Entry 8G1S (electron microscopy, 3.70 A resolution); this record covers chains H and I of the 8 polymer chains in the assembly.

Chain H:
Protein: DNA-directed RNA polymerase subunit alpha
Source organism: Escherichia coli
UniProtKB: A0A5B9AW69 (A0A5B9AW69_ECOLX); residues 1-235 here = UniProt positions 1-235
Sequence (235 residues; row label = number of the first residue in the row):
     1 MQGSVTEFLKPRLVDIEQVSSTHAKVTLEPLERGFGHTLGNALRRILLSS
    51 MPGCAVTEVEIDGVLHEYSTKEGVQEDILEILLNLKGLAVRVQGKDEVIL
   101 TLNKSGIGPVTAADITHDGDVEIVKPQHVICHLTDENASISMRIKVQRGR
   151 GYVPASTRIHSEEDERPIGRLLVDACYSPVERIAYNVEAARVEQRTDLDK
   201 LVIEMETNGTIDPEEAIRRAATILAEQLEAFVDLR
Unresolved in the structure: 1-4, 159-169, 235

Chain I:
Protein: DNA-directed RNA polymerase subunit beta
Source organism: Escherichia coli
Notes: EC 2.7.7.6
UniProtKB: P0A8V2 (RPOB_ECOLI); residue numbers follow UniProt; this construct covers 1-1342
Sequence (1342 residues; each row starts with the number of its first residue):
     1 MVYSYTEKKRIRKDFGKRPQVLDVPYLLSIQLDSFQKFIEQDPEGQYGLE
    51 AAFRSVFPIQSYSGNSELQYVSYRLGEPVFDVQECQIRGVTYSAPLRVKL
   101 RLVIYEREAPEGTVKDIKEQEVYMGEIPLMTDNGTFVINGTERVIVSQLH
   151 RSPGVFFDSDKGKTHSSGKVLYNARIIPYRGSWLDFEFDPKDNLFVRIDR
   201 RRKLPATIILRALNYTTEQILDLFFEKVIFEIRDNKLQMELVPERLRGET
   251 ASFDIEANGKVYVEKGRRITARHIRQLEKDDVKLIEVPVEYIAGKVVAKD
   301 YIDESTGELICAANMELSLDLLAKLSQSGHKRIETLFTNDLDHGPYISET
   351 LRVDPTNDRLSALVEIYRMMRPGEPPTREAAESLFENLFFSEDRYDLSAV
   401 GRMKFNRSLLREEIEGSGILSKDDIIDVMKKLIDIRNGKGEVDDIDHLGN
   451 RRIRSVGEMAENQFRVGLVRVERAVKERLSLGDLDTLMPQDMINAKPISA
   501 AVKEFFGSSQLSQFMDQNNPLSEITHKRRISALGPGGLTRERAGFEVRDV
   551 HPTHYGRVCPIETPEGPNIGLINSLSVYAQTNEYGFLETPYRKVTDGVVT
   601 DEIHYLSAIEEGNYVIAQANSNLDEEGHFVEDLVTCRSKGESSLFSRDQV
   651 DYMDVSTQQVVSVGASLIPFLEHDDANRALMGANMQRQAVPTLRADKPLV
   701 GTGMERAVAVDSGVTAVAKRGGVVQYVDASRIVIKVNEDEMYPGEAGIDI
   751 YNLTKYTRSNQNTCINQMPCVSLGEPVERGDVLADGPSTDLGELALGQNM
   801 RVAFMPWNGYNFEDSILVSERVVQEDRFTTIHIQELACVSRDTKLGPEEI
   851 TADIPNVGEAALSKLDESGIVYIGAEVTGGDILVGKVTPKGETQLTPEEK
   901 LLRAIFGEKASDVKDSSLRVPNGVSGTVIDVQVFTRDGVEKDKRALEIEE
   951 MQLKQAKKDLSEELQILEAGLFSRIRAVLVAGGVEAEKLDKLPRDRWLEL
  1001 GLTDEEKQNQLEQLAEQYDELKHEFEKKLEAKRRKITQGDDLAPGVLKIV
  1051 KVYLAVKRRIQPGDKMAGRHGNKGVISKINPIEDMPYDENGTPVDIVLNP
  1101 LGVPSRMNIGQILETHLGMAAKGIGDKINAMLKQQQEVAKLREFIQRAYD
  1151 LGADVRQKVDLSTFSDEEVMRLAENLRKGMPIATPVFDGAKEAEIKELLK
  1201 LGDLPTSGQIRLYDGRTGEQFERPVTVGYMYMLKLNHLVDDKMHARSTGS
  1251 YSLVTQQPLGGKAQFGGQRFGEMEVWALEAYGAAYTLQEMLTVKSDDVNG
  1301 RTKMYKNIVDGNHQMEPGMPESFNVLLKEIRSLGINIELEDE
Unresolved in the structure: 1, 891-914, 1342
Curated features (UniProtKB/Swiss-Prot):
  - modified residue (N6-acetyllysine): Lys-1022, Lys-1200
  - mutagenesis: Ile-561 (I561S: Resistant to antibiotics salinamide A and B), Ile-569 (I569S: Resistant to antibiotics salinamide A and B), Ala-665 (A665E: Resistant to antibiotics salinamide A and B), Asp-675 (D675A/G: Resistant to antibiotics salinamide A and B), Asn-677 (N677H/K: Resistant to antibiotics salinamide A and B), Leu-680 (L680M: Resistant to antibiotics salinamide A and B), Glu-813 (E813K: Disrupts the enzyme's active center)

How chain H and chain I interact:
Pairs across the interface (9; chain H residue first):
  Arg-33(H) / Lys-1078(I)
  Arg-33(H) / Ile-1079(I)  hydrogen bond (side chain-backbone)
  Arg-33(H) / Pro-1081(I)
  Arg-33(H) / Glu-1083(I)
  Gly-34(H) / Glu-1083(I)
  His-37(H) / Arg-1216(I)
  Asn-41(H) / Arg-1216(I)
  Asn-41(H) / Thr-1217(I)  hydrogen bond (side chain-backbone)
  Arg-45(H) / Glu-1219(I)  salt bridge
Also at the interface, not in a pair above, chain H (6 interface residues in all): Arg-44
Also at the interface, not in a pair above, chain I (9 interface residues in all): Asp-1084, Gly-1218

Summary:
Chain H and chain I form an interface of 6 and 9 residues respectively, with 2 hydrogen bonds and 1 salt
bridge. Among the polar pairs are Arg-45(H)/Glu-1219(I), Arg-33(H)/Ile-1079(I) and Asn-41(H)/Thr-1217(I). From
UniProt: 7 mutagenesis sites on chain I.
Chain H is DNA-directed RNA polymerase subunit alpha and chain I is DNA-directed RNA polymerase subunit beta,
both from Escherichia coli; the structure, Cryo-EM structure of 3DVA component 1 of Escherichia coli que-PEC
(paused elongation complex) RNA Polymerase minus ..., was determined by electron microscopy together with
8F3C, 8G00, 8G2W, 8G4W, 8G7E and 8G8Z from the same study.
